8QZM - chains D and I of the 11 polymer chains in the assembly; structure by electron microscopy, 3.10 A resolution.

Chain D:
Protein: Histone H2B type 1-C/E/F/G/I
Source organism: Homo sapiens
UniProtKB: P62807 (H2B1C_HUMAN); residues 1-125 here correspond to UniProt positions 2-126 (UniProt number = residue number + 1)
Sequence (125 residues; numbered 1 to 125; the number before each row is that of its first residue):
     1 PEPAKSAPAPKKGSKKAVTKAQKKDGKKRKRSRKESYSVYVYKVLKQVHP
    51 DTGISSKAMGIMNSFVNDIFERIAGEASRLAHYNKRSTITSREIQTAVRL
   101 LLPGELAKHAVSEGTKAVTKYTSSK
Disordered / not traced: 1-30, 125
Curated features (UniProtKB/Swiss-Prot):
  - modified residue: Pro1 (N-acetylproline), Glu2 (ADP-ribosyl glutamic acid), Lys5 (N6-(2-hydroxyisobutyryl)lysine), Ser6 (ADP-ribosylserine), Lys11 (N6-(beta-hydroxybutyryl)lysine), Lys12 (N6-(2-hydroxyisobutyryl)lysine), Ser14 (Phosphoserine), Lys15 (N6-acetyllysine), Lys16 (N6-(beta-hydroxybutyryl)lysine), Lys20 (N6-(2-hydroxyisobutyryl)lysine), Lys23 (N6-(2-hydroxyisobutyryl)lysine), Lys24 (N6-(2-hydroxyisobutyryl)lysine), Lys34 (N6-(2-hydroxyisobutyryl)lysine), Glu35 (PolyADP-ribosyl glutamic acid), Ser36 (Phosphoserine), Lys43 (N6-(2-hydroxyisobutyryl)lysine), Lys46 (N6-(2-hydroxyisobutyryl)lysine), Lys57 (N6,N6-dimethyllysine), Arg79 (Dimethylated arginine), Lys85 (N6,N6,N6-trimethyllysine) and 6 more in UniProt
  - glycosylation: Ser112 (O-linked (GlcNAc) serine)
  - cross-link (Glycyl lysine isopeptide (Lys-Gly)): Lys5 (interchain with G-Cter in SUMO2), Lys20 (interchain with G-Cter in SUMO2), Lys34 (interchain with G-Cter in ubiquitin), Lys120 (interchain with G-Cter in ubiquitin)

Chain I:
Molecule: 195-nt DNA strand
Sequence (195 nucleotides; each row starts with the number of its first residue; numbers below 1 keep their minus sign (DG-122 is residue -122)):
  -122 GGTGGGCGCGCGAACTGGGGGATTACGCCTCTAATTAGGGCGTATGGTGA
   -72 CAGGATGTATATATCTGACACGTGCCTGGAGACTAGGGAGTAATCCCCTT
   -22 GGCGGTTAAAACGCGGGGGACAGCGCGTACGTGCGTTTAAGCGGTGCTAG
    28 AGCTGTCTACGACCAATTGAGCGGCCTCGGCACCGGGATTCTCCA
Disordered / not traced: -122 to -73

How chain D and chain I interact:
Contacting residue pairs (13):
  Arg31(D) - DC30(I)  phosphate contact
  Arg31(D) - DT31(I)  hydrogen bond to the phosphate
  Ser32(D) - DC30(I)  phosphate contact
  Arg33(D) - DG-45(I)  sugar contact
  Tyr42(D) - DA-53(I)  hydrogen bond to the phosphate
  Ile54(D) - DA-53(I)  phosphate contact
  Ser55(D) - DC-54(I)  phosphate contact
  Ser56(D) - DC-54(I)  hydrogen bond to the phosphate
  Arg86(D) - DA-34(I)  phosphate contact
  Ser87(D) - DG-35(I)  hydrogen bond to the phosphate
  Ser87(D) - DA-34(I)  hydrogen bond to the phosphate
  Thr88(D) - DG-35(I)  phosphate contact
  Thr88(D) - DA-34(I)  hydrogen bond to the phosphate
Also at the interface, not in a pair above, chain D (13 interface residues in all): Glu35, Gly53, Lys85
Also at the interface, not in a pair above, chain I (9 interface residues in all): DC-52, DG-33

Summary:
The interface between chain D and chain I involves 13 residues on one side and 9 on the other, with 6 hydrogen
bonds. Polar contacts include Arg31(D)-DT31(I), Tyr42(D)-DA-53(I) and Ser56(D)-DC-54(I).
Here chain D is Histone H2B type 1-C/E/F/G/I (Homo sapiens) and chain I is a 195-nt DNA strand. Entry 8QZM
(Structure of DNMT3A1 UDR region bound to H2AK119ub nucleosome) was determined by electron microscopy.
